3ZUN - chains A and B of the 3 polymer chains in the assembly; structure by X-ray diffraction, 2.50 A resolution.

== Chain A ==
Molecule: Transcription elongation factor B polypeptide 2
From: Homo sapiens
Reference sequence: Q15370 (ELOB_HUMAN); residues 1-118 here = UniProt positions 1-118
Sequence (118 residues; each row starts with the number of its first residue):
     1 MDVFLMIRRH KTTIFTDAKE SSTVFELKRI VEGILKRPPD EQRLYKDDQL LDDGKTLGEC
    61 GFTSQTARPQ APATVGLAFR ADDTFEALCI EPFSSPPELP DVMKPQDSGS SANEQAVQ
Disordered / not traced: 103-118
Curated features (UniProtKB/Swiss-Prot):
  - modified residue: Met1 (N-acetylmethionine), Thr84 (Phosphothreonine), Ser108 (Phosphoserine), Ser111 (Phosphoserine)

== Chain B ==
Molecule: Transcription elongation factor B polypeptide 1
From: Homo sapiens
Reference sequence: Q15369 (ELOC_HUMAN); residues 17-112 here = UniProt positions 17-112
Sequence (97 residues; numbered 16 to 112; the number before each row is that of its first residue):
    16 MMYVKLISSD GHEFIVKREH ALTSGTIKAM LSGPGQFAEN ETNEVNFREI PSHVLSKVCM
    76 YFTYKVRYTN SSTEIPEFPI APEIALELLM AANFLDC
Disordered / not traced: 16, 48-57
Differences from the reference sequence: expression tag (16)

== Interface between chain A and chain B ==
Contacting residue pairs (51):
  Phe4(A) with Arg82(B)
  Arg8(A) with His27(B)
  Lys11(A) with Asp25(B), hydrogen bond (side chain-backbone); Gly26(B); His27(B); Glu28(B), hydrogen bond (backbone-backbone)
  Thr12(A) with Glu28(B); Ile30(B)
  Thr13(A) with Glu28(B), hydrogen bond (backbone-backbone); Phe29(B); Ile30(B), hydrogen bond (backbone-backbone)
  Ile14(A) with Ile30(B)
  Phe15(A) with Tyr18(B); Phe29(B), hydrophobic; Ile30(B), hydrogen bond (backbone-backbone); Val31(B), hydrophobic; Ser71(B); Cys74(B), hydrophobic; Met75(B), hydrophobic
  Thr16(A) with Tyr18(B), hydrogen bond
  Asp17(A) with Lys32(B), salt bridge
  Ile34(A) with Tyr18(B); Ile30(B), hydrophobic
  Leu35(A) with Ile30(B), hydrophobic
  Pro69(A) with Met75(B); Thr78(B), hydrogen bond (backbone-side chain); Tyr79(B), hydrophobic; Arg82(B)
  Gln70(A) with Met75(B); Tyr79(B); Tyr83(B); Pro91(B); Pro94(B)
  Pro72(A) with Met75(B)
  Glu91(A) with His27(B), hydrogen bond (backbone-side chain)
  Pro92(A) with His27(B), hydrogen bond (backbone-side chain)
  Phe93(A) with His27(B); Phe29(B), hydrophobic; Ser67(B); His68(B); Ser71(B)
  Ser94(A) with Asp25(B), hydrogen bond; Pro66(B); Ser67(B), hydrogen bond (side chain-backbone); His68(B), hydrogen bond
  Ser95(A) with His68(B)
  Pro96(A) with His68(B); Glu98(B)
  Pro97(A) with Glu102(B)
  Leu99(A) with Pro97(B); Glu98(B)
Also at the interface, not in a pair above, chain A (24 interface residues in all): Met6, His10
Also at the interface, not in a pair above, chain B (27 interface residues in all): Glu92, Phe93, Ile99

== Overview ==
Chain A and chain B form an interface of 24 and 27 residues respectively, with 12 hydrogen bonds and 1 salt
bridge. Polar contacts include Asp17(A)-Lys32(B), Lys11(A)-Asp25(B) and Thr16(A)-Tyr18(B).
Here chain A is Transcription elongation factor B polypeptide 2 and chain B is Transcription elongation factor
B polypeptide 1, both from Homo sapiens. Entry 3ZUN (pVHL54-213-EloB-EloC
complex_(2S,4R)-4-hydroxy-1-(2-(3-methylisoxazol- 5-yl)acetyl)-N-(4-nitrobenzyl)pyrrolidine-2-carboxamide
bound) was determined by X-ray diffraction.
